PDB entry 5JW4 | X-ray diffraction, 3.70 A resolution | chains E and F of the 12 polymer chains in the assembly

Chain E:
Name: Hemagglutinin
Organism: Influenza A virus
UniProt: Q6DQ34 (Q6DQ34_9INFA); residues 1-321 here correspond to UniProt positions 17-337 (UniProt number = residue number + 16)
Sequence (321 residues; each row starts with the number of its first residue):
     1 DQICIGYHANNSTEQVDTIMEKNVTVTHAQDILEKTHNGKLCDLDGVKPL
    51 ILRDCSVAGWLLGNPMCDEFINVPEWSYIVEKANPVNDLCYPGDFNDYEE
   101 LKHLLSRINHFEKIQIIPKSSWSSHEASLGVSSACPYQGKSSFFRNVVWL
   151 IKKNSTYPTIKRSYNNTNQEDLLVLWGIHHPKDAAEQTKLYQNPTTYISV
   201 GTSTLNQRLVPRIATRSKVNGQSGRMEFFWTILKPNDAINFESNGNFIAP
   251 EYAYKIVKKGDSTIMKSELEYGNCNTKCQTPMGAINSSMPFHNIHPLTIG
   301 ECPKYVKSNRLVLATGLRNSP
Cystine bridges: Cys42-Cys274, Cys55-Cys67, Cys90-Cys135, Cys278-Cys302
Glycans and other covalent adducts: N-acetylglucosamine (NAG) linked to Asn23, Asn165, Asn286
Differences from the reference sequence: engineered mutation Lys182 (Asn198 in Q6DQ34)

Chain F:
Name: Hemagglutinin
Organism: Influenza A virus
UniProt: Q6DQ34 (Q6DQ34_9INFA); residues 1-162 here correspond to UniProt positions 347-508 (UniProt number = residue number + 346)
Sequence (162 residues; row label = number of the first residue in the row):
     1 GLFGAIAGFIEGGWQGMVDGWYGYHHSNEQGSGYAADKESTQKAIDGVTN
    51 KVNSIIDKMNTQFEAVGREFNNLERRIENLNKKMEDGFLDVWTYNAELLV
   101 LMENERTLDFHDSNVKNLYDKVRLQLRDNAKELGNGCFEFYHKCDNECME
   151 SVRNGTYDYPQY
Cystine bridges: Cys144-Cys148
Glycans and other covalent adducts: N-acetylglucosamine (NAG) linked to Asn154

Interface between chain E and chain F:
Contacting residue pairs (100):
  Asp1(E) - Ser27(F)
  Asp1(E) - Asn28(F)
  Asp1(E) - Glu29(F)
  Asp1(E) - Glu139(F)
  Asp1(E) - Phe140(F)  hydrogen bond (backbone-backbone)
  Asp1(E) - Cys144(F)
  Gln2(E) - His26(F)
  Gln2(E) - Ser27(F)  hydrogen bond (backbone-backbone)
  Gln2(E) - Leu133(F)
  Gln2(E) - Phe138(F)
  Gln2(E) - Glu139(F)
  Gln2(E) - Phe140(F)
  Gln2(E) - Met149(F)
  Ile3(E) - His25(F)
  Ile3(E) - Cys137(F)
  Ile3(E) - Phe138(F)  hydrogen bond (backbone-backbone)
  Ile3(E) - Phe140(F)  hydrophobic
  Ile3(E) - Val152(F)  hydrophobic
  Cys4(E) - Trp14(F)
  Cys4(E) - Tyr24(F)
  Cys4(E) - His25(F)  hydrogen bond (backbone-backbone)
  Cys4(E) - Gly136(F)
  Cys4(E) - Cys137(F)  disulfide
  Ile5(E) - Ile10(F)
  Ile5(E) - Trp14(F)
  Ile5(E) - Gly23(F)
  Ile5(E) - Tyr24(F)  hydrophobic
  Ile5(E) - Tyr119(F)  hydrophobic
  Ile5(E) - Val122(F)  hydrophobic
  Ile5(E) - Gly136(F)  hydrogen bond (backbone-backbone)
  Gly6(E) - Trp14(F)
  Gly6(E) - Met17(F)
  Gly6(E) - Tyr22(F)
  Gly6(E) - Gly23(F)  hydrogen bond (backbone-backbone)
  Tyr7(E) - Ile6(F)
  Tyr7(E) - Ala7(F)  hydrogen bond (side chain-backbone)
  Tyr7(E) - Ile10(F)
  Tyr7(E) - Gly12(F)
  Tyr7(E) - Gly13(F)  hydrogen bond (side chain-backbone)
  Tyr7(E) - Trp14(F)  hydrogen bond (backbone-backbone)
  Tyr7(E) - Met17(F)
  Tyr7(E) - Trp21(F)
  His8(E) - Trp14(F)
  His8(E) - Met17(F)  hydrogen bond (side chain-backbone)
  His8(E) - Gly20(F)
  His8(E) - Trp21(F)  hydrogen bond (backbone-backbone)
  Ala9(E) - Trp14(F)  hydrogen bond (backbone-backbone)
  Ala9(E) - Gln15(F)
  Asn10(E) - Gln15(F)  hydrogen bond (backbone-side chain)
  Val16(E) - Asn104(F)
  Asp17(E) - Leu101(F)
  Asp17(E) - Asn104(F)  hydrogen bond (backbone-side chain)
  Thr18(E) - Leu101(F)
  Thr18(E) - Asn104(F)
  Thr18(E) - Glu105(F)
  Ile19(E) - Leu101(F)  hydrophobic
  Met20(E) - Glu105(F)  hydrogen bond (backbone-side chain)
  Val24(E) - Leu108(F)  hydrophobic
  Val26(E) - Leu108(F)  hydrophobic
  Gln30(E) - Val52(F)
  Glu99(E) - Glu69(F)
  Glu99(E) - Phe70(F)
  Glu99(E) - Asn71(F)
  Lys102(E) - Glu69(F)  salt bridge
  Lys266(E) - Glu69(F)
  Pro290(E) - Ile56(F)  hydrophobic
  Phe291(E) - Met59(F)  hydrophobic
  Phe291(E) - Gln62(F)
  Leu297(E) - Ala65(F)  hydrophobic
  Leu297(E) - Val66(F)
  Leu297(E) - Gly67(F)
  Lys304(E) - Met59(F)
  Lys304(E) - Asn60(F)  hydrogen bond (side chain-backbone)
  Lys304(E) - Gln62(F)
  Lys304(E) - Glu64(F)  salt bridge
  Tyr305(E) - Gln62(F)  hydrogen bond (backbone-side chain)
  Tyr305(E) - Leu89(F)  hydrophobic
  Val306(E) - Gln62(F)
  Val306(E) - Thr93(F)
  Lys307(E) - Asp86(F)  salt bridge
  Lys307(E) - Asp90(F)  salt bridge
  Lys307(E) - Thr93(F)  hydrogen bond (backbone-side chain)
  Ser308(E) - Thr93(F)
  Ser308(E) - Glu97(F)  hydrogen bond
  Leu311(E) - Glu97(F)
  Val312(E) - Val100(F)
  Val312(E) - Asn104(F)  hydrogen bond (backbone-side chain)
  Leu313(E) - Ile55(F)  hydrophobic
  Leu313(E) - Val100(F)  hydrophobic
  Leu313(E) - Asn104(F)
  Ala314(E) - Asn104(F)  hydrogen bond (backbone-side chain)
  Ala314(E) - Thr107(F)
  Thr315(E) - Trp21(F)
  Thr315(E) - Val48(F)
  Thr315(E) - His111(F)  hydrogen bond (backbone-side chain)
  Gly316(E) - Trp21(F)
  Gly316(E) - His111(F)  hydrogen bond (backbone-side chain)
  Leu317(E) - Tyr22(F)  hydrophobic
  Leu317(E) - His111(F)
  Ser320(E) - Gly13(F)  hydrogen bond (side chain-backbone)
Other interface residues (no listed pair), chain E (43 interface residues in all): Asn11, Thr27, Ile32, Glu81, Pro296, Arg318
Other interface residues (no listed pair), chain F (67 interface residues in all): Glu11, Val18, Glu74, Glu85, Trp92, Ala96, Leu98, Met102, Val115, Leu118, Leu126, Lys143
Inter-chain disulfides: Cys4(E)-Cys137(F)

In short:
43 residues of chain E face 67 of chain F across their interface, with 1 disulfide bond, 24 hydrogen bonds and
4 salt bridges. Among the polar pairs are Lys102(E)-Glu69(F), Lys304(E)-Glu64(F) and Lys307(E)-Asp86(F).
Covalently linked N-acetylglucosamine: at Asn23(E), Asn165(E) and Asn286(E).
Here chain E is Hemagglutinin and chain F is Hemagglutinin, both from Influenza A virus. Entry 5JW4 (Structure
of MEDI8852 Fab Fragment in Complex with H5 HA) was determined by X-ray diffraction, deposited together with
5JW3 and 5JW5.
